PDB entry 3JB3 | electron microscopy, 3.10 A resolution | chains B and D of the 5 polymer chains in the assembly

[Chain B]
Molecule: Capsid protein VP1
Organism: Bombyx mori cypovirus 1
UniProtKB: Q6TS43 (CAPSD_CPVBM); numbering as in UniProt (aligned over 1-1333)
Sequence (1333 residues; row label = number of the first residue in the row):
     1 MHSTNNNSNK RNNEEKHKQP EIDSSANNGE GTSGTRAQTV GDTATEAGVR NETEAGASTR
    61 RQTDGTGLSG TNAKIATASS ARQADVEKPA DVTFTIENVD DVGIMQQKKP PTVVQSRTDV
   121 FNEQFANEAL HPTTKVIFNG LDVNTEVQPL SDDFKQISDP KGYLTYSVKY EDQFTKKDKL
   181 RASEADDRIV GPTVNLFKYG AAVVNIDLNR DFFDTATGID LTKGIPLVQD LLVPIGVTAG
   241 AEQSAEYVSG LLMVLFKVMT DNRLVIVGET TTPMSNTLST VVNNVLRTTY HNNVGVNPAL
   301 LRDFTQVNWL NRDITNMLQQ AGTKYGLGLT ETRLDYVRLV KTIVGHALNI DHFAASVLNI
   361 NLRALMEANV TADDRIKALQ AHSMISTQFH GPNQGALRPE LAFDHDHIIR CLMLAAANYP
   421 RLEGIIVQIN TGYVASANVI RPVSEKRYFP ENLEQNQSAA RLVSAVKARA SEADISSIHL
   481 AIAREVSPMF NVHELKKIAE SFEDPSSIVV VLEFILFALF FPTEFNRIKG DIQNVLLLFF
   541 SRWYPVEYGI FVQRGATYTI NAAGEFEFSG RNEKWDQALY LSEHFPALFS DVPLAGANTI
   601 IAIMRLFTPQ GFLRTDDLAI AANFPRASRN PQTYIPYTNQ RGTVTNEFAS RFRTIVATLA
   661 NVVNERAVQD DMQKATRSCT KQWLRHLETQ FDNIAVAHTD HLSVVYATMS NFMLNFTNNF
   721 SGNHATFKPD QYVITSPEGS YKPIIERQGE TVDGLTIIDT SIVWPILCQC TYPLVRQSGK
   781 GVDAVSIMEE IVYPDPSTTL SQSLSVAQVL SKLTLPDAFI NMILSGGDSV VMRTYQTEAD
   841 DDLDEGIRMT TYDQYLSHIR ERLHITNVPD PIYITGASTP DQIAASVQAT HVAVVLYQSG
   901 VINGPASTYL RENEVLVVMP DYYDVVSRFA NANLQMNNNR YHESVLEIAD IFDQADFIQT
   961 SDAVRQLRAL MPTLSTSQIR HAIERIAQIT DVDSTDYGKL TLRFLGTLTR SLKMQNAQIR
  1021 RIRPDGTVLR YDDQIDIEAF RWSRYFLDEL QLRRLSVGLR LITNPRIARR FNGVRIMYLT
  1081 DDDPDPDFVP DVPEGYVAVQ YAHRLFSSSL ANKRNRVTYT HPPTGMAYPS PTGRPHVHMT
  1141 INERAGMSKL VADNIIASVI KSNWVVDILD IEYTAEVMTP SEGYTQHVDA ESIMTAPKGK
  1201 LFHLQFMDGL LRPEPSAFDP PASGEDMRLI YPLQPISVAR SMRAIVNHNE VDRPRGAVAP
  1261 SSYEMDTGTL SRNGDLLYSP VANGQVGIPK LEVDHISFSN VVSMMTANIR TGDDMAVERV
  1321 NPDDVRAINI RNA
Disordered / not traced: 1-134, 778-785

[Chain D]
Molecule: Viral structural protein 5
Organism: Bombyx mori cypovirus 1
UniProtKB: C6K2M8 (C6K2M8_CPVBM); residue numbers follow UniProt; this construct covers 1-448
Sequence (448 residues; row label = number of the first residue in the row):
     1 MLQQPTGGYT TLEQFAFTIR NDGTNATPTQ FLQLLSYEAT ENELVKKTIP TPETHLPSAR
    61 NVPGNVYIED AITQALFGIS AQNVNAHGYF SRLSALALPN TSARLGLDGV IYNSETINIP
   121 FYDPAAVANF AATYAKLGNA STPRYRADMI DIYAHVGLEL AGTDAERAAG VMPVKRAKFD
   181 SWEGSLISLS RDVVNWKILA FLIDLCSLEG EALRAFKTRN RDVFRMMLFI MSTAVAANVV
   241 NRKVTKRVDR VLEYIGVNSM RTAGRTATIT YDLSRHEFAA KFLQLTFTRW NAASAMIRSM
   301 PDMHTPRTSI TPAGENALVR HNRYMTENFK GLSPIALAQK KHEMMLHTHE IHSMDIDGSI
   361 KNMVERETVN KMNEIDAMNT APWTEEFAEV EPTTVYERHQ IGTDPEQTQL ISQDAAVIVH
   421 QASSDVDENE YGNSVSELTI DTQSDSVL
Disordered / not traced: 293-448

[Interface between chain B and chain D]
Contacting residue pairs - 78 pairs, chain B then chain D:
  Thr332(B) - Tyr67(D)
  Arg333(B) - Tyr67(D)
  Arg333(B) - Asp70(D)  salt bridge
  Tyr336(B) - Val62(D)
  Tyr336(B) - Pro63(D)
  Tyr336(B) - Gly64(D)  hydrogen bond (backbone-backbone)
  Tyr336(B) - Asn65(D)
  Tyr336(B) - Val66(D)  hydrophobic
  Tyr336(B) - Tyr67(D)  hydrogen bond (side chain-backbone)
  Tyr336(B) - Tyr89(D)  hydrophobic
  Val337(B) - Tyr89(D)
  Leu339(B) - Pro63(D)  hydrophobic
  Leu339(B) - Gly64(D)
  Arg363(B) - Ile79(D)
  Arg363(B) - Ser80(D)
  Glu367(B) - Gln74(D)
  Glu367(B) - Ser80(D)
  Glu367(B) - Ala81(D)
  Glu367(B) - Gln82(D)  hydrogen bond (backbone-backbone)
  Ala368(B) - Gln82(D)
  Ala368(B) - Asn83(D)  hydrogen bond (backbone-side chain)
  Asn369(B) - Gln82(D)  hydrogen bond (side chain-backbone)
  Asn369(B) - Asn83(D)
  Asn369(B) - His87(D)
  Val370(B) - Asn83(D)
  Ala402(B) - Gln82(D)
  Asp406(B) - Ala263(D)
  Gln888(B) - Glu38(D)
  Gln888(B) - Arg176(D)
  Gln888(B) - Arg242(D)  hydrogen bond (backbone-side chain)
  His891(B) - Val240(D)
  His891(B) - Arg242(D)  hydrogen bond
  His891(B) - Glu253(D)  salt bridge
  Glu912(B) - Thr245(D)
  Glu914(B) - Thr245(D)
  Ala949(B) - Lys243(D)
  Asp950(B) - Lys243(D)
  Asp953(B) - Asn241(D)
  Asp953(B) - Lys243(D)
  Asp953(B) - Val248(D)
  Gln954(B) - Val240(D)
  Ala955(B) - Ala267(D)  hydrophobic
  Asp956(B) - Arg265(D)
  Asp956(B) - Thr266(D)  hydrogen bond
  Ser961(B) - Glu183(D)
  Asp962(B) - Glu183(D)  hydrogen bond (backbone-side chain)
  Arg965(B) - Lys243(D)
  Glu1038(B) - Arg261(D)
  Glu1038(B) - Ala263(D)
  Arg1044(B) - Gly264(D)
  Arg1044(B) - Arg265(D)
  Arg1044(B) - Thr266(D)
  Glu1049(B) - Ile79(D)
  Arg1053(B) - Arg265(D)  hydrogen bond (side chain-backbone)
  Arg1053(B) - Thr266(D)
  Ser1271(B) - Asn195(D)
  Arg1272(B) - Glu69(D)  salt bridge
  Arg1272(B) - Asp70(D)  salt bridge
  Arg1272(B) - Thr73(D)
  Arg1272(B) - Gln74(D)  hydrogen bond (backbone-side chain)
  Arg1272(B) - Val194(D)  hydrogen bond (side chain-backbone)
  Arg1272(B) - Asn195(D)  hydrogen bond (backbone-side chain)
  Arg1272(B) - Trp196(D)  hydrogen bond (side chain-backbone)
  Asn1273(B) - Ile79(D)
  Asn1273(B) - Arg191(D)
  Asn1273(B) - Val194(D)
  Asn1273(B) - Asn195(D)  hydrogen bond (backbone-side chain)
  Asp1275(B) - Arg191(D)
  Asn1283(B) - Glu13(D)
  Gly1284(B) - Glu13(D)
  Gly1284(B) - Ala16(D)
  Gln1285(B) - Asn25(D)
  Val1286(B) - Thr18(D)
  Val1286(B) - Asn25(D)  hydrogen bond (backbone-side chain)
  Ile1288(B) - Arg20(D)
  Pro1289(B) - Arg20(D)
  Pro1289(B) - Arg191(D)
  Glu1292(B) - Arg20(D)  salt bridge
Other interface residues (no listed pair), chain B (50 interface residues in all): Ala364, Val887, Asn913, Ile951, Phe952, Thr960, Ala1039, Arg1041, Leu1052, Leu1277
Other interface residues (no listed pair), chain D (51 interface residues in all): Gly23, Ala86, Asp108, Ile187, Lys197, Ala237, Asn238, Val239, Lys246

[In short]
50 residues of chain B face 51 of chain D across their interface; the contacts include 16 hydrogen bonds and 5
salt bridges. Among the polar pairs are Arg333(B)-Asp70(D), His891(B)-Glu253(D) and Arg1272(B)-Glu69(D).
Here chain B is Capsid protein VP1 and chain D is Viral structural protein 5, both from Bombyx mori cypovirus
1. Entry 3JB3 (Atomic model of cytoplasmic polyhedrosis virus with SAM, GTP and ATP) was determined by
electron microscopy, deposited together with 3JAY, 3JAZ, 3JB0, 3JB1 and 3JB2.
